PDB entry 8T7R | X-ray diffraction, 3.84 A resolution | chains l and s of the 50 polymer chains in the assembly

[Chain l]
Protein: Fab heavy chain from antibody JTK191b E07
Organism: Homo sapiens
Notes: antibody fragment or engineered binder
Amino-acid sequence (240 residues; numbered 1 to 240; the number before each row is that of its first residue):
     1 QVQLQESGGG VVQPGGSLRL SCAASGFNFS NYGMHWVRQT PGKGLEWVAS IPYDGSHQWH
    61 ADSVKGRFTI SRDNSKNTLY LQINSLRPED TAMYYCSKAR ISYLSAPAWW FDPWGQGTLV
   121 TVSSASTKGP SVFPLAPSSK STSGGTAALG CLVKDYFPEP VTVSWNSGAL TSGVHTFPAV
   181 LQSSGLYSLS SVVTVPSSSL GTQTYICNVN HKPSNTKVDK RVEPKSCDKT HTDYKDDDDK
Not modelled in the structure: 1, 140-144, 226-240
Disulfides: C22-C96, C151-C207

[Chain s]
Protein: Light chain from antibody JTK191b E07
Organism: Homo sapiens
Notes: antibody fragment or engineered binder
Amino-acid sequence (214 residues; row label = number of the first residue in the row):
     1 QSVSTQPPSV SVAPGQTARI TCGGNNIGSK SVHWYRQKPG QAPVLVVYDN NARPSGIPER
    61 ISGSNFANTA TLTISRVEAG DEADYYCHVW DSSSDHVVFG GGTKLTVLGQ PKAAPSVTLF
   121 PPSSEELQAN KATLVCLISD FYPGAVTVAW KADSSPVKAG VETTTPSKQS NNKYAASSYL
   181 SLTPEQWKSH RSYSCQVTHE GSTVEKTVAP TECS
Not modelled in the structure: 1, 207-214
Disulfides: C22-C87, C136-C195

[Chain l / chain s interface]
Residue-residue contacts (9):
  S56(l) - N68(s)
  S56(l) - T69(s)
  H57(l) - G24(s)
  H57(l) - N25(s)  hydrogen bond
  H57(l) - N68(s)
  W59(l) - N25(s)
  W59(l) - N26(s)
  W59(l) - N68(s)
  S105(l) - N68(s)  hydrogen bond (backbone-side chain)
Other interface residues (no listed pair), chain l (5 interface residues in all): A106
Other interface residues (no listed pair), chain s (7 interface residues in all): G23, A67

[Overview]
Chain l and chain s form an interface of 5 and 7 residues respectively; the contacts include 2 hydrogen bonds.
Polar pairs include H57(l)-N25(s) and S105(l)-N68(s).
Chain l is Fab heavy chain from antibody JTK191b E07 and chain s is Light chain from antibody JTK191b E07,
both from Homo sapiens; the structure, Crystal structure of human leukocyte antigen A*0101 in complex with the
Fab of alloreactive antibody E07, was determined by X-ray diffraction together with 8T6M from the same study.
